PDB entry 2I5Q | X-ray diffraction, 2.10 A resolution | chains A and B

[Chain A (and B)]
Molecule: L-rhamnonate dehydratase
From: Escherichia coli
Notes: chain B of this document is another copy of the same molecule, construct and numbering; everything in this record applies to it too
UniProtKB: Q8XE07 (Q8XE07_ECO57); residues 2-405 here = UniProt positions 2-405
Amino-acid sequence (415 residues; numbered -1 to 413; the number before each row is that of its first residue; numbers below 1 keep their minus sign (Met-1 is residue -1)):
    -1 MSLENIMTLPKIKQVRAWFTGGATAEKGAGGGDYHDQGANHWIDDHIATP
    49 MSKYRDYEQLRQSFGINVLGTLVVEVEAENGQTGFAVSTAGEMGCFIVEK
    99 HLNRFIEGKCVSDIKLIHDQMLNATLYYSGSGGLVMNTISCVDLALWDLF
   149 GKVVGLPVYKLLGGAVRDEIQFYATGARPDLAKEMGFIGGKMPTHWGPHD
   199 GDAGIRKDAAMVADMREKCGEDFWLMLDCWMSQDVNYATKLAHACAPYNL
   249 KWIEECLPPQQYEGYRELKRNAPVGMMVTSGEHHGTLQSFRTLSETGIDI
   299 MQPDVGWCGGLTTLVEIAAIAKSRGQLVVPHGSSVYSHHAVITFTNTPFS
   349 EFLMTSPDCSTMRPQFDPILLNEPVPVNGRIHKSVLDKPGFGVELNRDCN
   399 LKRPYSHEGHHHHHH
Not modelled in the structure: -1 to 0, 24-43, 57-60, 406-413 (chain B: -1 to 2, 24-38, 57-60, 406-413)
Differences from the reference sequence: initiating methionine (-1); cloning artifact (0-1, 406-407); expression tag (408-413)
From the paper describing this entry:
  - mutagenesis - H33N: abolished catalytic activity
  - mutagenesis - H281N, H329N: decreased catalytic activity
  - conformationally variable residues (order/disorder transition): Glu24 to Asn38, Gln57 to Gln60
  - self-association interface (contacts with another copy of this molecule): Thr284

[How chain A and chain B interact]
Pairs across the interface - 95 pairs, chain A then chain B:
  Ala21(A) - Lys98(B)
  Thr22(A) - Phe94(B)
  Pro48(A) - Asn121(B)
  Pro48(A) - Leu124(B)  hydrophobic
  Met49(A) - Phe103(B)  hydrophobic
  Met49(A) - Gln118(B)
  Met49(A) - Asn121(B)
  Met49(A) - Ala122(B)  hydrogen bond (side chain-backbone)
  Lys51(A) - Asp117(B)  salt bridge
  Lys51(A) - Asn121(B)
  Tyr52(A) - Leu114(B)  hydrophobic
  Tyr52(A) - Asp117(B)  hydrogen bond
  Tyr52(A) - Gln118(B)
  Tyr55(A) - Arg102(B)
  Tyr55(A) - Phe103(B)
  Ser61(A) - Arg102(B)  hydrogen bond (backbone-side chain)
  Phe62(A) - His99(B)  hydrogen bond (backbone-side chain)
  Phe62(A) - Arg102(B)
  Phe62(A) - Phe103(B)
  Phe62(A) - Ala122(B)
  Gly63(A) - His99(B)
  Gly63(A) - Arg102(B)
  Gly63(A) - Tyr125(B)  hydrogen bond (backbone-side chain)
  Ile64(A) - Tyr125(B)  hydrogen bond (backbone-side chain)
  Val66(A) - Phe94(B)
  Val66(A) - His99(B)
  Val66(A) - Arg102(B)
  Val66(A) - Tyr125(B)
  Leu67(A) - Tyr126(B)  hydrophobic
  Glu90(A) - Phe94(B)
  Glu90(A) - Tyr403(B)  hydrogen bond
  Met91(A) - Met91(B)
  Met91(A) - Phe94(B)  hydrophobic
  Met91(A) - Ile95(B)  hydrophobic
  Phe94(A) - Ala21(B)  hydrophobic
  Phe94(A) - Thr22(B)
  Phe94(A) - Val66(B)
  Phe94(A) - Glu90(B)
  Phe94(A) - Met91(B)  hydrophobic
  Ile95(A) - Met91(B)  hydrophobic
  Lys98(A) - Ala21(B)
  His99(A) - Phe62(B)  hydrogen bond (side chain-backbone)
  His99(A) - Gly63(B)
  His99(A) - Val66(B)
  Arg102(A) - Tyr55(B)
  Arg102(A) - Ser61(B)  hydrogen bond (side chain-backbone)
  Arg102(A) - Phe62(B)
  Arg102(A) - Gly63(B)
  Arg102(A) - Val66(B)
  Phe103(A) - Tyr55(B)  hydrophobic
  Phe103(A) - Phe62(B)
  Leu114(A) - Tyr52(B)  hydrophobic
  Asp117(A) - Tyr52(B)  hydrogen bond
  Gln118(A) - Met49(B)
  Gln118(A) - Tyr52(B)
  Asn121(A) - Pro48(B)
  Asn121(A) - Met49(B)
  Ala122(A) - Met49(B)
  Ala122(A) - Phe62(B)
  Leu124(A) - Pro48(B)  hydrophobic
  Leu124(A) - Pro256(B)  hydrophobic
  Leu124(A) - Gln258(B)
  Tyr125(A) - Gly63(B)  hydrogen bond (side chain-backbone)
  Tyr125(A) - Ile64(B)  hydrogen bond (side chain-backbone)
  Tyr125(A) - Val66(B)
  Tyr125(A) - Trp228(B)  hydrophobic
  Tyr125(A) - His281(B)
  Tyr125(A) - Trp305(B)
  Tyr126(A) - Leu67(B)  hydrophobic
  Tyr126(A) - Gly131(B)
  Tyr126(A) - Leu132(B)  hydrogen bond (backbone-backbone)
  Gly128(A) - Gly128(B)
  Gly128(A) - Gly130(B)
  Gly128(A) - Gly131(B)
  Ser129(A) - Gln258(B)
  Gly130(A) - Gly128(B)
  Gly131(A) - Tyr126(B)
  Gly131(A) - Gly128(B)
  Leu132(A) - Tyr126(B)  hydrogen bond (backbone-backbone)
  Trp228(A) - Tyr125(B)  hydrophobic
  Pro256(A) - Leu124(B)  hydrophobic
  Gln258(A) - Leu124(B)
  Gln258(A) - Ser129(B)
  Gln258(A) - Thr284(B)
  Gln258(A) - Gln286(B)
  Glu261(A) - Arg289(B)  salt bridge
  Glu261(A) - Thr290(B)  hydrogen bond
  His281(A) - Tyr125(B)
  Thr284(A) - Gln258(B)
  Gln286(A) - Gln258(B)
  Arg289(A) - Glu261(B)  salt bridge
  Thr290(A) - Glu261(B)  hydrogen bond
  Trp305(A) - Tyr125(B)
  Tyr403(A) - Glu90(B)  hydrogen bond
  Tyr403(A) - Tyr403(B)  hydrogen bond
Interface residues without a listed pair, chain A (52 interface residues in all): Asn65, Ser127, Val133, Met229, Gln259, Ser287, Glu293
Interface residues without a listed pair, chain B (51 interface residues in all): Asn65, Ser127, Val133, Met229, Gln259, Ser287, Glu293

[Overview]
52 residues of chain A face 51 of chain B across their interface, with 18 hydrogen bonds and 3 salt bridges.
Polar contacts include Lys51(A)-Asp117(B), Glu261(A)-Arg289(B) and Met49(A)-Ala122(B). From the paper: H281N
and H329N of chain A reduce catalytic activity; conformational variability at Glu24(A) and Gln57(A).
Chain A and chain B are both L-rhamnonate dehydratase (Escherichia coli); the structure, Crystal structure of
Apo L-rhamnonate dehydratase from Escherichia Coli, was determined by X-ray diffraction, deposited together
with 3CXO and 3BOX.
